Entry 6TMG (electron microscopy, 2.80 A resolution); this record covers chains g and p of the 48 polymer chains in the assembly.

== Chain g ==
Protein: ATPTG5
From: Toxoplasma gondii (strain ATCC 50853 / GT1)
Reference sequence: S7WD71 (S7WD71_TOXGG); numbering as in UniProt (aligned over 1-252)
Chain sequence (252 residues; each row starts with the number of its first residue):
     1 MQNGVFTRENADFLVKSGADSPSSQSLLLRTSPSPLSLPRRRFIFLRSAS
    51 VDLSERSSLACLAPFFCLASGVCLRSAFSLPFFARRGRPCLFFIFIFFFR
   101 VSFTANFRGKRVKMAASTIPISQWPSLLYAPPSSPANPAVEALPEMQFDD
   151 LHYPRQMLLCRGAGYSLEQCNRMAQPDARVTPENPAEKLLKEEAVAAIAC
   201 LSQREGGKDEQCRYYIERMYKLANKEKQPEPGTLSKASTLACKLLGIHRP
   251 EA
Unresolved in the structure: 1-114, 227-252
Sequence notes: conflict V51 (Phe in S7WD71), C73 (Ser in S7WD71), K110 (Glu in S7WD71), T233 (Met in S7WD71)
Disulfides: C200-C212

== Chain p ==
Protein: ATPTG10
From: Toxoplasma gondii (strain ATCC 50853 / GT1)
Reference sequence: A0A125YMA7 (A0A125YMA7_TOXGG); residues 1-138 here = UniProt positions 1-138
Chain sequence (138 residues; row label = number of the first residue in the row):
     1 MSPPTASASVASSGSSPHMDRLLGDLKLLAAYDSAAGWQEPKAMESAFQS
    51 LSWDDADVLKALPQYLNCRGEQKRRVDFAYAALCPRPVDEKDPKQTLMSL
   101 WMKARLFSYDQKHPFVLSPFAATDKSTSAGAMTAEKPF
Unresolved in the structure: 1-14, 123-138

== Chain g / chain p interface ==
Residue-residue contacts - 62 pairs, chain g then chain p:
  S133(g) with Q39(p)
  S134(g) with A36(p)
  P135(g) with A36(p); Q39(p); M44(p), hydrophobic; D92(p)
  A136(g) with Y32(p), hydrophobic; A36(p), hydrophobic; D92(p); Q95(p)
  N137(g) with D89(p); D92(p); Q95(p)
  P138(g) with R86(p); P87(p)
  A139(g) with P87(p), hydrogen bond (backbone-backbone); E90(p)
  M146(g) with P85(p); R86(p)
  F148(g) with F78(p); A81(p), hydrophobic; A82(p), hydrophobic
  Y153(g) with L117(p); S118(p); P119(p); F120(p)
  N171(g) with F120(p); A121(p)
  Q175(g) with R74(p)
  P176(g) with R74(p), hydrogen bond (backbone-side chain); R75(p)
  D177(g) with F78(p)
  V180(g) with F78(p), hydrophobic
  T181(g) with P85(p), hydrogen bond (side chain-backbone)
  E183(g) with Y65(p); K73(p), salt bridge; K103(p)
  N184(g) with V88(p); E90(p); T96(p)
  E187(g) with Y65(p); L66(p); L100(p); K103(p), salt bridge
  K191(g) with L66(p)
  A194(g) with L97(p); L100(p), hydrophobic
  V195(g) with L66(p), hydrophobic
  I198(g) with L59(p), hydrophobic; L62(p), hydrophobic; L97(p), hydrophobic; W101(p), hydrophobic
  L201(g) with F48(p), hydrophobic
  S202(g) with W53(p), hydrogen bond (side chain-backbone); L59(p)
  G206(g) with Q49(p); W53(p)
  K208(g) with Q49(p)
  I216(g) with K94(p)
  M219(g) with P93(p), hydrophobic
  A223(g) with K91(p), hydrogen bond (backbone-side chain)
  N224(g) with K91(p)
Interface residues without a listed pair, chain g (44 interface residues in all): E141, A142, L143, P154, M157, L167, A178, A186, K188, A197, E205, G207, Y220
Interface residues without a listed pair, chain p (40 interface residues in all): D77, S99

== In short ==
44 residues of chain g and 40 residues of chain p are in contact, with 5 hydrogen bonds and 2 salt bridges.
Polar contacts include E183(g)-K73(p), E187(g)-K103(p) and P176(g)-R74(p).
Here chain g is ATPTG5 and chain p is ATPTG10, both from Toxoplasma gondii (strain ATCC 50853 / GT1). Entry
6TMG (Cryo-EM structure of Toxoplasma gondii mitochondrial ATP synthase dimer, membrane region model) was
determined by electron microscopy (same publication as 6TMH, 6TMI, 6TMJ, 6TMK and 6TML).
